Entry 1W23 (X-ray diffraction, 1.08 A resolution); this record covers chains A and B.

Chain A (and B):
Protein: Phosphoserine aminotransferase
Source organism: Bacillus alcalophilus
Notes: EC 2.6.1.52; chain B of this document is another copy of the same molecule, construct and numbering; everything in this record applies to it too
Reference sequence: Q9RME2 (Q9RME2); residues 1-360 here correspond to UniProt positions 2-361 (UniProt number = residue number + 1)
Sequence (360 residues; row label = number of the first residue in the row):
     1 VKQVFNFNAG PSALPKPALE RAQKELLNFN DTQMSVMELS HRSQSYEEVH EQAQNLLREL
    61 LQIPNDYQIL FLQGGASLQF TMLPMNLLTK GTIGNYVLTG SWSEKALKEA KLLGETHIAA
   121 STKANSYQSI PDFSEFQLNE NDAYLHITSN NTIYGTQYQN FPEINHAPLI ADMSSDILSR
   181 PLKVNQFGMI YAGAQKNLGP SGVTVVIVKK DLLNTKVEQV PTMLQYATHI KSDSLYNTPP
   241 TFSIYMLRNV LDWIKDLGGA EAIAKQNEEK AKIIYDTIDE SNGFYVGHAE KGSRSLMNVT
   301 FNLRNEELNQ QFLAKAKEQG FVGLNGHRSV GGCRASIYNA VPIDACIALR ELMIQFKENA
Curated features (UniProtKB/Swiss-Prot):
  - binding site (L-glutamate): R42
  - binding site (pyridoxal 5'-phosphate): A76, S77, W102, T152, D172, Q195, N237, T238
  - modified residue: K196 (N6-(pyridoxal phosphate)lysine)
Glycans and other covalent adducts: pyridoxal phosphate (PLP) linked to K196
Ion coordination: Mg2+ site 1 near D256 (its only coordinating residue here); Mg2+ site 2: D344 (shared with D66(B) of chain B)
Residues lining bound ligands: pyridoxal phosphate (PLP): G74, G75, A76, S77, F80, W102, T148, N150, T152, D172, S174, S175, Q195
What the authors report for this chain:
  - binding site for pyridoxal phosphate: Q73, A76, S77, W102, T152, D172, S174, Q195, K196, N237, T238
  - contacts within the chain: T148-D172 (water-mediated contact), D172-M173 (backbone contact), D172-S174 (hydrogen bond), T152-S175 (hydrogen bond)
  - binding site for chloride ion: S101, W102, T152, I153, R334
  - Mg2+ coordination: H288
  - catalytic residues: K196
  - conformationally variable residues (loop rearrangement): L61 to N65, N86 to G94, K123 to E140, L213 to Q225, H327 to G332
  - self-association interface (contacts with another copy of this molecule): Q219 to Q225

Interface between chain A and chain B:
Residue-residue contacts (111):
  V1(A) - Q33(B)
  K2(A) - Q33(B)  hydrogen bond (backbone-side chain)
  V4(A) - T32(B)
  V4(A) - Q33(B)
  N6(A) - M34(B)  hydrogen bond
  N6(A) - E38(B)  hydrogen bond (side chain-backbone)
  N8(A) - M34(B)
  N8(A) - E38(B)  hydrogen bond (side chain-backbone)
  N8(A) - L39(B)
  N8(A) - S40(B)
  G10(A) - H41(B)  hydrogen bond (backbone-side chain)
  P11(A) - M37(B)
  P11(A) - L39(B)
  P11(A) - H41(B)
  P11(A) - T238(B)
  S12(A) - M37(B)
  S12(A) - E38(B)
  A13(A) - E38(B)
  L14(A) - M37(B)  hydrophobic
  L14(A) - E38(B)  hydrogen bond (backbone-side chain)
  L19(A) - L26(B)
  L19(A) - L27(B)  hydrophobic
  L19(A) - S35(B)
  L19(A) - M37(B)  hydrophobic
  L19(A) - E38(B)
  A22(A) - L26(B)  hydrophobic
  Q23(A) - Q23(B)  hydrogen bond (side chain-backbone)
  Q23(A) - K24(B)
  Q23(A) - L26(B)
  Q23(A) - L27(B)
  K24(A) - Q23(B)
  L26(A) - L19(B)
  L26(A) - A22(B)
  L26(A) - Q23(B)
  L27(A) - L19(B)  hydrophobic
  L27(A) - Q23(B)
  D31(A) - K2(B)
  T32(A) - V4(B)
  Q33(A) - V4(B)
  M34(A) - N6(B)  hydrogen bond
  M34(A) - V322(B)  hydrophobic
  M37(A) - P11(B)
  M37(A) - S12(B)
  M37(A) - L14(B)  hydrophobic
  M37(A) - L19(B)  hydrophobic
  M37(A) - P200(B)  hydrophobic
  M37(A) - F242(B)  hydrophobic
  E38(A) - N6(B)  hydrogen bond (backbone-side chain)
  E38(A) - N8(B)  hydrogen bond (backbone-side chain)
  E38(A) - S12(B)
  E38(A) - A13(B)
  E38(A) - L14(B)  hydrogen bond (side chain-backbone)
  E38(A) - L19(B)
  L39(A) - N8(B)
  L39(A) - P11(B)
  S40(A) - N8(B)
  H41(A) - G10(B)
  H41(A) - P11(B)
  Q73(A) - Q73(B)
  Q73(A) - G74(B)  hydrogen bond (side chain-backbone)
  Q73(A) - G75(B)
  Q73(A) - G202(B)
  G74(A) - Q73(B)  hydrogen bond (backbone-side chain)
  G74(A) - M223(B)
  G74(A) - N237(B)  hydrogen bond (backbone-side chain)
  G75(A) - Q73(B)
  S77(A) - M223(B)
  S77(A) - N237(B)
  T81(A) - P221(B)
  M85(A) - P221(B)  hydrophobic
  M85(A) - L224(B)  hydrophobic
  K108(A) - T222(B)
  E109(A) - P221(B)
  E109(A) - T222(B)  hydrogen bond
  L112(A) - Q219(B)
  L112(A) - V220(B)
  L112(A) - P221(B)
  Q195(A) - T238(B)  hydrogen bond
  P200(A) - M37(B)  hydrophobic
  S201(A) - T238(B)
  S201(A) - P239(B)  hydrogen bond (side chain-backbone)
  S201(A) - P240(B)
  S201(A) - T241(B)  hydrogen bond (side chain-backbone)
  G202(A) - Q73(B)
  Q219(A) - L112(B)
  V220(A) - L112(B)
  P221(A) - T81(B)
  P221(A) - M85(B)  hydrophobic
  P221(A) - E109(B)
  P221(A) - L112(B)
  T222(A) - K108(B)  hydrogen bond
  T222(A) - E109(B)  hydrogen bond
  M223(A) - G74(B)
  M223(A) - S77(B)
  M223(A) - L78(B)  hydrophobic
  L224(A) - M85(B)  hydrophobic
  L224(A) - L224(B)  hydrophobic
  N237(A) - G74(B)  hydrogen bond (side chain-backbone)
  N237(A) - S77(B)
  T238(A) - P11(B)
  T238(A) - Q195(B)  hydrogen bond
  T238(A) - S201(B)
  P239(A) - S201(B)  hydrogen bond (backbone-side chain)
  P240(A) - S201(B)
  T241(A) - S201(B)  hydrogen bond (backbone-side chain)
  F242(A) - M37(B)  hydrophobic
  F242(A) - F242(B)  hydrophobic
  M246(A) - M37(B)  hydrophobic
  V322(A) - M34(B)  hydrophobic
  H327(A) - R42(B)
  R328(A) - R42(B)
Also at the interface, not in a pair above, chain A (60 interface residues in all): K16, E20, S35, L78, K105, Y236
Also at the interface, not in a pair above, chain B (58 interface residues in all): V1, E20, D31, K105, Y236, M246

Summary:
The interface between chain A and chain B involves 60 residues on one side and 58 on the other, with 24
hydrogen bonds. Among the polar pairs are K2(A)-Q33(B), N6(A)-M34(B) and N6(A)-E38(B). The paper reports the
catalytic residue K196(A); a binding site for pyridoxal phosphate at Q73(A), A76(A) and S77(A) among others.
Chain A and chain B are both Phosphoserine aminotransferase (Bacillus alcalophilus); the structure, Crystal
structure of phosphoserine aminotransferase from Bacillus alcalophilus, was determined by X-ray diffraction
(same publication as 1W3U).
